Entry 8X9U (electron microscopy, 2.88 A resolution); this record covers chains A and R of the 5 polymer chains in the assembly.

[Chain A]
Protein: Gs protein alpha subunit
Source organism: Bos taurus
Chain sequence (361 residues; each row starts with the number of its first residue; note: 26 numbers in that range are skipped by the numbering (no residue carries them; nothing is unmodelled there)):
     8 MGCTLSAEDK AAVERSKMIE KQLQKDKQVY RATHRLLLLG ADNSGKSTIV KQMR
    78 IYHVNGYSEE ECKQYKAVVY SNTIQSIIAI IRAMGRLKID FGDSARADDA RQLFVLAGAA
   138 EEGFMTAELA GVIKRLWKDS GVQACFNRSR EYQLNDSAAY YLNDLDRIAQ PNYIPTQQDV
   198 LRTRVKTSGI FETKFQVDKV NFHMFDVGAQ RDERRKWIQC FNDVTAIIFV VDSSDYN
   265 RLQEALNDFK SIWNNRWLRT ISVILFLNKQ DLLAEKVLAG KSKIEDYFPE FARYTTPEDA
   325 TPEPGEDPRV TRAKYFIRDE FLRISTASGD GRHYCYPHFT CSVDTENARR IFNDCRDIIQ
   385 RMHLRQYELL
Not modelled in the structure: 8-11, 78-204

[Chain R]
Protein: Adhesion G-protein coupled receptor D1
Source organism: Homo sapiens
UniProtKB: Q6QNK2 (AGRD1_HUMAN); residue numbers follow UniProt; this construct covers 277-874
Chain sequence (598 residues; each row starts with the number of its first residue):
   277 HPIITNLTEE RKTFQSPGVI LSYLQNVSLS LPSKSLSEQT ALNLTKTFLK AVGEILLLPG
   337 WIALSEDSAV VLSLIDTIDT VMGHVSSNLH GSTPQVTVEG SSAMAEFSVA KILPKTVNSS
   397 HYRFPAHGQS FIQIPHEAFH RHAWSTVVGL LYHSMHYYLN NIWPAHTKIA EAMHHQDCLL
   457 FATSHLISLE VSPPPTLSQN LSGSPLITVH LKHRLTRKQH SEATNSSNRV FVYCAFLDFS
   517 SGEGVWSNHG CALTRGNLTY SVCRCTHLTN FAILMQVVPL ELARGHQVAL SSISYVGCSL
   577 SVLCLVATLV TFAVLSSVST IRNQRYHIHA NLSFAVLVAQ VLLLISFRLE PGTTPCQVMA
   637 VLLHYFFLSA FAWMLVEGLH LYSMVIKVFG SEDSKHRYYY GMGWGFPLLI CIISLSFAMD
   697 SYGTSNNCWL SLASGAIWAF VAPALFVIVV NIGILIAVTR VISQISADNY KIHGDPSAFK
   757 LTAKAVAVLL PILGTSWVFG VLAVNGCAVV FQYMFATLNS LQGLFIFLFH CLLNSEVRAA
   817 FKHKTKVWSL TSSSARTSNA KPFHSDLMNG TRPGMASTKL SPWDKSSHSA HRVDLSAV
Not modelled in the structure: 277-561, 745-752, 780-785, 828-874
UniProt features mapped onto this chain:
  - region: Asn546 to Val554 (Stachel)
  - binding site (17beta-hydroxy-5alpha-androstan-3-one): Gln563, Asn795
  - site: Leu544, Thr545 (Cleavage)
  - glycosylation (N-linked (GlcNAc...) asparagine): Asn282, Asn302, Asn319, Asn394, Asn476, Asn501, Asn533
  - natural variant: Pro293 (P293A: Does not affect subcellular location), Gly294 (G294R: Does not affect subcellular location), Pro308 (P308S: Does not affect subcellular location), Leu318 (L318F: Does not affect subcellular location), Ser349 (S349N: Does not affect subcellular location), Asn364 (N364S: Does not affect subcellular location), Thr369 (T369M: Does not affect subcellular location), Phe383 (F383S: Does not affect subcellular location), Val393 (V393M: Does not affect subcellular location), His397 (H397Q: Does not affect subcellular location), Arg399 (R399C: Does not affect subcellular location), Gly404 (G404A: Does not affect subcellular location), 57 further natural variant entries in UniProt
  - mutagenesis: His543 (H543D: Increased G protein-coupled receptor signaling; H543R: Does not affect membrane trafficking and basal activity. Abolished autoproteolytic cleavage), Leu544 (L544N: Increased G protein-coupled receptor signaling), Thr545 (T545A: Decreased autoproteolytic cleavage and decreased G-protein coupled receptor activity; does not affect subcellular location), Asn546 (N546A: Strongly decreased G protein-coupled receptor signaling), Phe547 (F547A: Strongly decreased G protein-coupled receptor signaling), Ile549 (I549A: Strongly decreased G protein-coupled receptor signaling), Leu550 (L550A: Abolishes G-protein coupled receptor activity; does not affect subcellular location), Met551 (M551A: Abolishes G-protein coupled receptor activity; does not affect subcellular location), Val553 (V553A: Strongly decreased G protein-coupled receptor signaling), Val554 (V554A: Abolishes G-protein coupled receptor activity; does not affect subcellular location), Gln563 (Q563A: Decreased activation by 5alpha-dihydrotestosterone), His605 (H605A: Strongly decreased G protein-coupled receptor signaling), 32 further mutagenesis entries in UniProt
Disulfides: Cys632-Cys704
Residues lining bound ligands: Metenolone (A1LU1): Leu619, Leu639, His640, Trp705, Leu706, Ile713, Phe716, Trp773, Phe791

[Chain A / chain R interface]
Pairs across the interface (36; chain A residue first):
  His41(A) with Phe665(R)
  Val217(A) with Phe665(R), hydrophobic
  Phe376(A) with Phe665(R), hydrophobic
  Arg380(A) with Ile662(R), hydrogen bond (side chain-backbone); Val664(R); Phe665(R)
  Ile383(A) with Val664(R); Phe665(R), hydrophobic
  Gln384(A) with Val661(R), hydrogen bond (side chain-backbone); Val664(R); Val737(R); Ile741(R)
  Arg385(A) with Ile741(R)
  His387(A) with Met660(R), hydrogen bond (side chain-backbone); Val664(R); Ser667(R)
  Leu388(A) with Val661(R), hydrophobic; Ile741(R), hydrophobic
  Gln390(A) with Arg601(R), hydrogen bond (backbone-side chain); Asn810(R); Glu812(R)
  Tyr391(A) with Arg601(R); His656(R); Leu657(R)
  Glu392(A) with Lys760(R); Val764(R); Leu809(R); Asn810(R); Ser811(R), hydrogen bond (side chain-backbone)
  Leu393(A) with Leu757(R); Lys760(R); Val764(R), hydrophobic; Leu765(R), hydrophobic
  Leu394(A) with Ile738(R), hydrophobic; Ile741(R), hydrophobic; Leu757(R), hydrophobic
Interface residues without a listed pair, chain A (17 interface residues in all): Arg38, Phe219, Cys379
Interface residues without a listed pair, chain R (26 interface residues in all): Glu653, Lys663, Glu668, Val734, Ala761, Ile768

[Overview]
17 residues of chain A and 26 residues of chain R are in contact; the contacts include 5 hydrogen bonds. Among
the polar pairs are Arg380(A)-Ile662(R), Gln384(A)-Val661(R) and His387(A)-Met660(R). Bound to chain R:
Metenolone.
Chain A is Gs protein alpha subunit (Bos taurus) and chain R is Adhesion G-protein coupled receptor D1 (Homo
sapiens); the structure, Identification, structure and agonist design of an androgen membrane receptor, was
determined by electron microscopy (same publication as 8X9S, 8X9T, 9IV1 and 9IV2).
